PDB entry 8DT9 | X-ray diffraction, 2.00 A resolution | chains A and B

# Chain A (and B)
Protein: 3C-like proteinase nsp5
Source organism: Severe acute respiratory syndrome coronavirus 2
Notes: EC 3.4.22.69; chain B of this document is another copy of the same molecule, construct and numbering; everything in this record applies to it too
UniProtKB: P0DTD1 (R1AB_SARS2); residues 1-306 here correspond to UniProt positions 3264-3569 (UniProt number = residue number + 3263)
Amino-acid sequence (306 residues; row label = number of the first residue in the row):
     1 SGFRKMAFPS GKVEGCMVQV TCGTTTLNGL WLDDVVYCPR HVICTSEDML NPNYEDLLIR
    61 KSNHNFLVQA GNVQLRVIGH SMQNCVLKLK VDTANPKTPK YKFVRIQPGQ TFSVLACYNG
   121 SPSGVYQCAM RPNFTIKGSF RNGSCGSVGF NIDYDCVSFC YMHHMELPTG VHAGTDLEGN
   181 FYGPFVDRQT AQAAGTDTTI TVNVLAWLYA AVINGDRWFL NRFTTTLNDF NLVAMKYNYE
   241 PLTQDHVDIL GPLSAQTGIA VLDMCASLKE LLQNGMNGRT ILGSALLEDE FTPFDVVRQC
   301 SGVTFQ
Unresolved in the structure: 303-306 (chain B: 306)
Construct notes: engineered mutation Arg141 (Leu3404 in P0DTD1)
Glycans and other covalent adducts: compound V2M linked to Cys145
Ligand contacts: V2M (N-[(2S)-1-({(2S,3S)-3,4-dihydroxy-1-[(3S)-2-oxopyrrolidin-3-yl]butan-2-yl}amino)-4-methyl-1-oxopentan-2-yl]-4-methoxy-1H-indole-2-carboxamide): Leu27, His41, Met49, Phe140, Arg141, Asn142, Gly143, Ser144, His163, His164, Met165, Glu166, Pro168, His172, Asp187, Arg188, Gln189, Thr190, Ala191
Swiss-Prot annotation at these positions:
  - active site: His41 (For 3CL-PRO activity), Cys145 (Nucleophile)
  - site: Gln306 (Cleavage)
  - cross-link (Glycyl lysine isopeptide (Lys-Gly)): Lys5 (interchain with G-Cter in ubiquitin), Lys90 (interchain with G-Cter in ubiquitin)
What the authors report for this chain:
  - mutagenesis - T21I, L50F, L50H, L50Q, L50S, L50T, L50Y, L141R (1.9 fold), P252C, P252F, P252L, P252M, P252V, P252Y: increased catalytic activity

# How chain A and chain B interact
Residue-residue contacts (77):
  Ser1(A) - Gly138(B)
  Ser1(A) - Ser139(B)
  Ser1(A) - Phe140(B)  hydrogen bond (backbone-backbone)
  Ser1(A) - Glu166(B)  hydrogen bond (backbone-side chain)
  Ser1(A) - Gly170(B)
  Ser1(A) - His172(B)  hydrogen bond (backbone-side chain)
  Gly2(A) - Gly138(B)
  Gly2(A) - Ser139(B)  hydrogen bond (backbone-side chain)
  Arg4(A) - Lys5(B)
  Arg4(A) - Tyr126(B)
  Arg4(A) - Gln127(B)  hydrogen bond (side chain-backbone)
  Arg4(A) - Lys137(B)  hydrogen bond (side chain-backbone)
  Arg4(A) - Glu290(B)  salt bridge
  Lys5(A) - Tyr126(B)
  Met6(A) - Gly124(B)
  Met6(A) - Val125(B)
  Met6(A) - Tyr126(B)  hydrophobic
  Ala7(A) - Gly124(B)
  Ala7(A) - Val125(B)  hydrogen bond (backbone-backbone)
  Phe8(A) - Val125(B)
  Pro9(A) - Ser10(B)
  Pro9(A) - Glu14(B)
  Pro9(A) - Pro122(B)  hydrophobic
  Pro9(A) - Ser123(B)
  Pro9(A) - Gly124(B)
  Ser10(A) - Pro9(B)
  Ser10(A) - Ser10(B)  hydrogen bond (backbone-side chain)
  Ser10(A) - Glu14(B)  hydrogen bond (backbone-side chain)
  Gly11(A) - Gly11(B)
  Gly11(A) - Glu14(B)  hydrogen bond (backbone-side chain)
  Glu14(A) - Pro9(B)
  Glu14(A) - Ser10(B)  hydrogen bond (side chain-backbone)
  Glu14(A) - Gly11(B)  hydrogen bond (side chain-backbone)
  Tyr118(A) - Gly302(B)
  Tyr118(A) - Thr304(B)
  Ser121(A) - Thr304(B)
  Pro122(A) - Pro9(B)  hydrophobic
  Pro122(A) - Thr304(B)
  Pro122(A) - Phe305(B)  hydrogen bond (backbone-backbone)
  Ser123(A) - Pro9(B)
  Ser123(A) - Val303(B)  hydrogen bond (side chain-backbone)
  Ser123(A) - Phe305(B)
  Gly124(A) - Met6(B)
  Gly124(A) - Ala7(B)
  Gly124(A) - Pro9(B)
  Val125(A) - Met6(B)
  Val125(A) - Ala7(B)  hydrogen bond (backbone-backbone)
  Val125(A) - Phe8(B)
  Val125(A) - Val125(B)  hydrophobic
  Tyr126(A) - Arg4(B)
  Tyr126(A) - Lys5(B)
  Tyr126(A) - Met6(B)  hydrophobic
  Gln127(A) - Arg4(B)  hydrogen bond (backbone-side chain)
  Cys128(A) - Arg4(B)  hydrogen bond
  Lys137(A) - Arg4(B)  hydrogen bond (backbone-side chain)
  Gly138(A) - Ser1(B)
  Gly138(A) - Gly2(B)
  Gly138(A) - Arg4(B)
  Ser139(A) - Ser1(B)
  Ser139(A) - Gly2(B)  hydrogen bond (side chain-backbone)
  Ser139(A) - Arg4(B)
  Ser139(A) - Met6(B)
  Ser139(A) - Gln299(B)  hydrogen bond
  Phe140(A) - Ser1(B)  hydrogen bond (backbone-backbone)
  Arg141(A) - Ser1(B)
  Arg141(A) - Gly2(B)  hydrogen bond (side chain-backbone)
  Arg141(A) - Gln299(B)
  Arg141(A) - Cys300(B)
  Glu166(A) - Ser1(B)  hydrogen bond (side chain-backbone)
  Gly170(A) - Ser1(B)
  His172(A) - Ser1(B)  hydrogen bond (side chain-backbone)
  Thr280(A) - Leu286(B)
  Gly283(A) - Leu286(B)
  Ala285(A) - Leu286(B)  hydrophobic
  Arg298(A) - Arg141(B)  hydrogen bond (backbone-side chain)
  Gln299(A) - Ser139(B)  hydrogen bond
  Gln299(A) - Arg141(B)
Also at the interface, not in a pair above, chain A (36 interface residues in all): Phe3, Leu115, Ser284
Also at the interface, not in a pair above, chain B (37 interface residues in all): Phe3, Leu115, Cys128, Ala129

# Summary
36 residues of chain A and 37 residues of chain B are in contact, with 26 hydrogen bonds and 1 salt bridge.
Polar contacts include Arg4(A)-Glu290(B), Ser1(A)-Glu166(B) and Ser1(A)-His172(B). Covalently linked compound
V2M: at Cys145(A). The paper reports that T21I, L50F and L50H of chain A, among others, increase catalytic
activity; 14 substitutions were tested in all.
Both chains are 3C-like proteinase nsp5 (Severe acute respiratory syndrome coronavirus 2). Entry 8DT9 (Crystal
Structure of SARS CoV-2 Mpro mutant L141R with Pfizer Intravenous Inhibitor PF-00835231) was determined by
X-ray diffraction (same publication as 8E4W and 8E5C).
